3QHR - chains A and K of the 4 polymer chains in the assembly; structure by X-ray diffraction, 2.17 A resolution.

Chain A:
Protein: Cell division protein kinase 2
From: Homo sapiens
Notes: EC 2.7.11.22
Reference sequence: P24941 (CDK2_HUMAN); numbering as in UniProt (aligned over 1-296)
Sequence (298 residues; numbered -1 to 296; the number before each row is that of its first residue; numbers below 1 keep their minus sign (Gly-1 is residue -1)):
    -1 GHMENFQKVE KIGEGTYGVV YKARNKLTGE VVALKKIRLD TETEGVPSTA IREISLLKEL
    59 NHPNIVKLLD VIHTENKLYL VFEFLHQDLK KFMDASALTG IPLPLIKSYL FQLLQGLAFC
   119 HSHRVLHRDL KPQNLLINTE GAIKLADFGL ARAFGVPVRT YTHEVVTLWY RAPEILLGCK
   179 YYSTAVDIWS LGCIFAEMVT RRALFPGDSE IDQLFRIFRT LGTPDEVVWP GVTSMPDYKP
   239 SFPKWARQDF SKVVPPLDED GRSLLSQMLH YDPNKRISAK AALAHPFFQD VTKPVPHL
Construct notes: expression tag (-1 to 0)
Modified residues: Thr160 (phosphothreonine; TPO)
Ion coordination: Mg2+ site 1: Asn132, Asp145 (together with ADP); Mg2+ site 2: Asp145 (together with ADP)
Residues lining bound ligands:
  - ADP (adenosine-5'-diphosphate): Ile10, Gly11, Glu12, Gly13, Thr14, Tyr15, Gly16, Val18, Ala31, Lys33, Val64, Phe80, Glu81, Phe82, Leu83, Asp86, Lys89, Gln131, Asn132, Leu134, Asp145
  - trifluoromagnesate (MGF): Gly13, Thr14, Tyr15, Asp127, Lys129, Gln131, Asn132, Asp145
Reported in the primary citation:
  - post-translational modification sites: Thr160
  - conformationally variable residues (loop rearrangement): Ile10 to Val18
  - binding site for ADP: Gly16, Lys33
  - contacts within the chain: Lys33-Glu51
  - Mg2+ coordination: Asn132, Asp145
  - binding site for trifluoromagnesate: Thr14, Lys129
  - catalytic residues: Asp127, Lys129 (proposed by the authors, not directly observed)
  - post-translational modification sites: Thr14, Tyr15 (citing earlier work)
  - catalytic residues: Asp145

Chain K:
Protein: CDK2 substrate peptide: PKTPKKAKKL
Sequence (10 residues; each row starts with the number of its first residue; numbers below 1 keep their minus sign (Pro-2 is residue -2)):
    -2 PKTPKKAKKL
Ion coordination: trifluoromagnesate Mg: Thr0 (together with ADP)

Chain A / chain K interface:
Residue-residue contacts (23; chain A residue first):
  Gly13(A) - Lys-1(K)
  Thr14(A) - Lys-1(K)
  Thr14(A) - Thr0(K)  hydrogen bond (side chain-backbone)
  Tyr15(A) - Thr0(K)
  Tyr15(A) - Pro1(K)
  Asp127(A) - Thr0(K)  hydrogen bond
  Lys129(A) - Lys-1(K)
  Lys129(A) - Thr0(K)  hydrogen bond
  Leu148(A) - Thr0(K)
  Thr160(A) - Lys3(K)
  Glu162(A) - Pro1(K)
  Glu162(A) - Lys2(K)
  Glu162(A) - Lys3(K)
  Glu162(A) - Ala4(K)  hydrogen bond (side chain-backbone)
  Val163(A) - Pro1(K)
  Val164(A) - Pro1(K)
  Thr165(A) - Pro-2(K)
  Thr165(A) - Lys-1(K)
  Thr165(A) - Thr0(K)
  Thr165(A) - Pro1(K)
  Leu166(A) - Pro-2(K)  hydrophobic
  Trp167(A) - Pro-2(K)
  Arg169(A) - Pro1(K)
Other interface residues (no listed pair), chain A (16 interface residues in all): Glu12, Arg50
Interface features reported in the paper:
  - interface residues, chain A: Asp127(A), Lys129(A)

In short:
The interface between chain A and chain K involves 16 residues on one side and 7 on the other; the contacts
include 4 hydrogen bonds. Polar contacts include Thr14(A)-Thr0(K), Asp127(A)-Thr0(K) and Lys129(A)-Thr0(K).
Ligands of chain A: ADP and trifluoromagnesate. From the paper: catalytic residues Asp127(A), Lys129(A) and
Asp145(A); a binding site for ADP at Gly16(A) and Lys33(A).
Chain A is Cell division protein kinase 2 (Homo sapiens) and chain K is CDK2 substrate peptide: PKTPKKAKKL;
the structure, Structure of a pCDK2/CyclinA transition-state mimic, was determined by X-ray diffraction
together with 3QHW from the same study.
